PDB entry 7TMT | electron microscopy, 3.80 A resolution | chains E and F of the 31 polymer chains in the assembly

Chain E:
Protein: H(+)-transporting two-sector ATPase
Source organism: Saccharomyces cerevisiae
Notes: EC 7.1.2.2
Reference sequence: B3LH69 (B3LH69_YEAS1); residues 0-616 here correspond to UniProt positions 1-617 (UniProt number = residue number + 1)
Sequence (617 residues; numbered 0 to 616; the number before each row is that of its first residue; numbering starts at 0):
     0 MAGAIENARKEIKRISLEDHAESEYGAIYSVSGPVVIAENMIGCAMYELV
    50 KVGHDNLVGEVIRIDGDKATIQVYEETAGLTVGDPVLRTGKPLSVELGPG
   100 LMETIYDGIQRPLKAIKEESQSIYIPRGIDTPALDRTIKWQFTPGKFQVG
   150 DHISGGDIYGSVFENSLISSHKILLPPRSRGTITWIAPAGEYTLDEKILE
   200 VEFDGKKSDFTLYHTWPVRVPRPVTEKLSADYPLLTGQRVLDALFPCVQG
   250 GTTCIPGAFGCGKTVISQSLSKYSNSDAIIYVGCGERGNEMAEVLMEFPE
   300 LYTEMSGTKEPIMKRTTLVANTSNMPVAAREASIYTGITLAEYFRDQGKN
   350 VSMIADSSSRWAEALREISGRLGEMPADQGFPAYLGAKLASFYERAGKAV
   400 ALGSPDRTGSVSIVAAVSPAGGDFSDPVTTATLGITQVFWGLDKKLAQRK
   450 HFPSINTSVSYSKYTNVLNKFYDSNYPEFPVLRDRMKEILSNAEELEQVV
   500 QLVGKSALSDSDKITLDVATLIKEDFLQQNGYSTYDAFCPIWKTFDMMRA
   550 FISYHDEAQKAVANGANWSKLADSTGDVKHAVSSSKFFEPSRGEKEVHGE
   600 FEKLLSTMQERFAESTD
Disordered / not traced: 0-23
Ligand contacts: ADP (adenosine-5'-diphosphate): Q237, F258, G259, C260, G261, K262, T263, V264, R286, F451, P452, Q528, N529, G530, Y531

Chain F:
Protein: Vacuolar proton pump subunit B
Source organism: Saccharomyces cerevisiae
Reference sequence: A0A6A5Q585 (A0A6A5Q585_YEASX); residue numbers follow UniProt; this construct covers 1-517
Sequence (517 residues; numbered 1 to 517; the number before each row is that of its first residue):
     1 MVLSDKELFAINKKAVEQGFNVKPRLNYNTVSGVNGPLVILEKVKFPRYN
    51 EIVNLTLPDGTVRQGQVLEIRGDRAIVQVFEGTSGIDVKKTTVEFTGESL
   101 RIPVSEDMLGRIFDGSGRPIDNGPKVFAEDYLDINGSPINPYARIYPEEM
   151 ISTGVSAIDTMNSIARGQKIPIFSASGLPHNEIAAQICRQAGLVRPTKDV
   201 HDGHEENFSIVFAAMGVNLETARFFKQDFEENGSLERTSLFLNLANDPTI
   251 ERIITPRLALTTAEYLAYQTERHVLTILTDMSSYADALREVSAAREEVPG
   301 RRGYPGYMYTDLSTIYERAGRVEGRNGSITQIPILTMPNDDITHPIPDLT
   351 GYITEGQIFVDRQLHNKGIYPPINVLPSLSRLMKSAIGEGMTRKDHGDVS
   401 NQLYAKYAIGKDAAAMKAVVGEEALSIEDKLSLEFLEKFEKTFITQGAYE
   451 DRTVFESLDQAWSLLRIYPKEMLNRISPKILDEFYDRARDDADEDEEDPD
   501 TRSSGKKKDASQEESLI
Disordered / not traced: 1-10, 489-517
Ligand contacts: ADP (adenosine-5'-diphosphate): L379, S380, R381, K384

How chain E and chain F interact:
Residue-residue contacts (123):
  Y28(E) - R71(F)  hydrogen bond
  Y28(E) - G72(F)  hydrogen bond (backbone-backbone)
  S29(E) - I70(F)  hydrogen bond (side chain-backbone)
  S29(E) - R71(F)
  V30(E) - Y49(F)
  V30(E) - E69(F)
  V30(E) - I70(F)  hydrogen bond (backbone-backbone)
  S31(E) - E69(F)
  G32(E) - Y49(F)  hydrogen bond (backbone-side chain)
  T76(E) - Y49(F)
  A77(E) - Y49(F)  hydrophobic
  A77(E) - N50(F)
  G78(E) - R48(F)
  L79(E) - R48(F)
  L79(E) - Y49(F)  hydrogen bond (backbone-backbone)
  L79(E) - I70(F)
  T80(E) - P47(F)
  T80(E) - R48(F)
  V81(E) - F46(F)
  V81(E) - P47(F)  hydrogen bond (backbone-backbone)
  V81(E) - I70(F)  hydrophobic
  V81(E) - G72(F)
  L112(E) - N140(F)
  L112(E) - P141(F)  hydrophobic
  L112(E) - Y142(F)  hydrophobic
  K113(E) - Y142(F)  hydrogen bond
  K116(E) - N140(F)
  K116(E) - Y142(F)
  K116(E) - A143(F)
  I122(E) - I139(F)
  I122(E) - N140(F)  hydrogen bond (backbone-backbone)
  I122(E) - Y268(F)  hydrophobic
  I122(E) - V322(F)  hydrophobic
  I122(E) - R325(F)
  Y123(E) - S137(F)
  Y123(E) - P138(F)
  Y123(E) - E264(F)
  I124(E) - P138(F)
  I124(E) - N140(F)
  G256(E) - Y352(F)  hydrogen bond (backbone-side chain)
  A257(E) - Y352(F)
  F258(E) - I342(F)  hydrophobic
  F258(E) - D348(F)
  F258(E) - G351(F)
  F258(E) - Y352(F)  hydrogen bond (backbone-side chain)
  F258(E) - Q357(F)
  G259(E) - L379(F)
  G259(E) - R381(F)
  G284(E) - Y309(F)  hydrogen bond (backbone-side chain)
  E285(E) - E317(F)
  R286(E) - K169(F)
  R286(E) - E317(F)
  R286(E) - Y352(F)  hydrogen bond (side chain-backbone)
  R286(E) - I353(F)  hydrogen bond (side chain-backbone)
  R286(E) - E355(F)
  R286(E) - R381(F)
  G287(E) - R144(F)
  G287(E) - E317(F)
  N288(E) - Y146(F)
  N288(E) - P147(F)
  N288(E) - K169(F)
  N288(E) - E355(F)  hydrogen bond
  E289(E) - Y146(F)
  E289(E) - E355(F)
  E289(E) - K384(F)  salt bridge
  A291(E) - P141(F)
  A291(E) - R144(F)
  E292(E) - Y146(F)
  M295(E) - Y146(F)  hydrophobic
  M295(E) - E148(F)
  S322(E) - Y309(F)
  S322(E) - T310(F)
  S322(E) - S313(F)
  S322(E) - E317(F)  hydrogen bond
  N323(E) - P138(F)
  N323(E) - S313(F)
  N323(E) - T314(F)
  N323(E) - E317(F)
  M324(E) - P138(F)  hydrophobic
  M324(E) - P141(F)
  V326(E) - T310(F)
  R329(E) - Y309(F)
  R329(E) - T310(F)  hydrogen bond
  R359(E) - Y309(F)  hydrogen bond
  R359(E) - Y352(F)
  E362(E) - G306(F)
  R365(E) - G300(F)
  R365(E) - G306(F)
  E366(E) - G306(F)
  E366(E) - Y307(F)
  E366(E) - T310(F)  hydrogen bond
  G369(E) - E297(F)
  G369(E) - V298(F)
  R370(E) - E297(F)  salt bridge
  R370(E) - Y307(F)
  Q378(E) - R301(F)
  S417(E) - Y352(F)
  P418(E) - Y352(F)  hydrogen bond (backbone-side chain)
  A419(E) - R301(F)
  A419(E) - D348(F)
  G420(E) - R301(F)
  G420(E) - D348(F)  hydrogen bond (backbone-side chain)
  Q447(E) - L376(F)
  Q447(E) - P377(F)
  Q447(E) - Y404(F)
  R448(E) - L376(F)
  R448(E) - A408(F)
  K449(E) - Y404(F)
  K449(E) - R475(F)  hydrogen bond (backbone-side chain)
  V499(E) - M416(F)
  Q500(E) - V419(F)
  V502(E) - V420(F)
  G503(E) - V420(F)
  E523(E) - N474(F)
  D524(E) - N474(F)
  Q527(E) - R475(F)  hydrogen bond
  N529(E) - N401(F)  hydrogen bond
  Y531(E) - K384(F)  hydrogen bond
  Y534(E) - S477(F)
  K585(E) - N474(F)
  F586(E) - N474(F)
  F586(E) - I476(F)
  F586(E) - P478(F)
Other interface residues (no listed pair), chain E (76 interface residues in all): E75, I104, I115, K262, L294, A319, T321, P375, G421, K443, H450, L501, K504, H579, S582
Other interface residues (no listed pair), chain F (72 interface residues in all): L68, I145, G167, F173, R295, A319, T343, L382, D398, A405, I409, S426, E471

Overview:
Chain E and chain F form an interface of 76 and 72 residues respectively; the contacts include 25 hydrogen
bonds and 2 salt bridges. Polar pairs include E289(E)-K384(F), R370(E)-E297(F) and Y28(E)-R71(F). ADP is bound
between chain E and chain F.
Chain E is H(+)-transporting two-sector ATPase and chain F is Vacuolar proton pump subunit B, both from
Saccharomyces cerevisiae; the structure, V-ATPase from Saccharomyces cerevisiae, State 3, was determined by
electron microscopy (same publication as 7TMM, 7TMO, 7TMP, 7TMQ, 7TMR and 7TMS).
